7P0S - chains B and C of the 4 polymer chains in the assembly; structure by X-ray diffraction, 2.50 A resolution.

# Chain B
Protein: Apoptosis inhibitor
Source organism: Orf virus
UniProtKB: A0A0R8HV90 (A0A0R8HV90_ORFV); residues 1-143 here = UniProt positions 1-143
Sequence (148 residues; numbered -4 to 143; the number before each row is that of its first residue; numbers below 1 keep their minus sign (Gly-4 is residue -4)):
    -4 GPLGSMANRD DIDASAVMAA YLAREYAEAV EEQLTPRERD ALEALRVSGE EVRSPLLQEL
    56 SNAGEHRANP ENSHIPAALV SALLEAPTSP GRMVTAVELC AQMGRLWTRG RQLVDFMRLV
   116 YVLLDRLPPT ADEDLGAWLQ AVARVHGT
Unresolved in the structure: -4 to 4, 62-66, 81, 143
Construct notes: expression tag (-4 to 0)

# Chain C
Protein: Bcl-2-binding component 3, isoforms 1/2
UniProtKB: Q9BXH1 (BBC3_HUMAN); numbering as in UniProt (aligned over 130-155)
Sequence (26 residues; each row starts with the number of its first residue):
   130 EEQWAREIGA QLRRMADDLN AQYERR
Unresolved in the structure: 130-132
Swiss-Prot annotation at these positions:
  - motif: Ile137 to Gln151 (BH3)
  - mutagenesis: Trp133 (W133A: Impairs p53/TP53-dependent apoptosis), Leu141 to Arg143 (Abolishes BLC2-binding. Impairs growth inhibitory activity. No effect on mitochondrial subcellular location)

# Interface between chain B and chain C
Contacting residue pairs - 35 pairs, chain B then chain C:
  Glu46(B) - Gln151(C)
  Glu46(B) - Tyr152(C)  hydrogen bond
  Val47(B) - Met144(C)  hydrophobic
  Val47(B) - Leu148(C)  hydrophobic
  Pro50(B) - Met144(C)
  Leu51(B) - Leu141(C)  hydrophobic
  Leu51(B) - Met144(C)  hydrogen bond (backbone-side chain)
  Glu54(B) - Ile137(C)
  Glu54(B) - Gln140(C)  hydrogen bond
  Ile70(B) - Trp133(C)  hydrophobic
  Ile70(B) - Ala134(C)  hydrophobic
  Leu74(B) - Ala134(C)
  Leu74(B) - Leu141(C)  hydrophobic
  Leu78(B) - Arg142(C)
  Ser84(B) - Asn149(C)
  Pro85(B) - Asn149(C)
  Gly86(B) - Ala145(C)
  Gly86(B) - Asn149(C)  hydrogen bond (backbone-side chain)
  Arg87(B) - Arg142(C)
  Arg87(B) - Ala145(C)
  Arg87(B) - Asp146(C)  salt bridge
  Val89(B) - Leu148(C)  hydrophobic
  Thr90(B) - Met144(C)
  Thr90(B) - Ala145(C)
  Leu94(B) - Leu141(C)  hydrophobic
  Trp133(B) - Leu148(C)
  Trp133(B) - Asn149(C)  hydrogen bond (side chain-backbone)
  Trp133(B) - Tyr152(C)  hydrophobic
  Trp133(B) - Glu153(C)
  Ala136(B) - Tyr152(C)
  Ala136(B) - Arg155(C)
  Val137(B) - Tyr152(C)  hydrophobic
  Val140(B) - Tyr152(C)  hydrophobic
  Val140(B) - Arg155(C)
  His141(B) - Tyr152(C)
Other interface residues (no listed pair), chain B (23 interface residues in all): Ser43, Ala58, Glu60
The authors on this interface:
  - residue pairs: Glu54(B)-Gln140(C) (hydrogen bond), Gly86(B)-Asn149(C) (hydrogen bond), Trp133(B)-Tyr152(C) (hydrophobic contact), Val137(B)-Tyr152(C) (hydrophobic contact)
  - interface residues, chain C: Leu141(C), Met144(C), Leu148(C)

# In short
23 residues of chain B and 15 residues of chain C are in contact; the contacts include 5 hydrogen bonds and 1
salt bridge. Polar pairs include Arg87(B)-Asp146(C), Glu46(B)-Tyr152(C) and Leu51(B)-Met144(C). The authors
report hydrogen bonds between Glu54(B) and Gln140(C) and Gly86(B) and Asn149(C); hydrophobic contacts between
Trp133(B) and Tyr152(C) and Val137(B) and Tyr152(C). From the paper: interface residues Leu141(C), Met144(C)
and Leu148(C).
Chain B is Apoptosis inhibitor (Orf virus) and chain C is Bcl-2-binding component 3, isoforms 1/2; the
structure, ORF virus encoded Bcl-2 homolog ORFV125 in complex with Puma BH3 peptide, was determined by X-ray
diffraction.
